PDB entry 8P30 | electron microscopy, 3.29 A resolution | chains A and C of the 4 polymer chains in the assembly

# Chain A
Name: Processed angiotensin-converting enzyme 2
From: Homo sapiens
UniProtKB: Q9BYF1 (ACE2_HUMAN); the construct has insertions or renumbered stretches relative to UniProt, so the offset changes along the chain: -6 to 10 = UniProt 1-17; 18-805 = UniProt 18-805
Sequence (812 residues; each row starts with the number of its first residue; numbers below 1 keep their minus sign (Met-6 is residue -6)):
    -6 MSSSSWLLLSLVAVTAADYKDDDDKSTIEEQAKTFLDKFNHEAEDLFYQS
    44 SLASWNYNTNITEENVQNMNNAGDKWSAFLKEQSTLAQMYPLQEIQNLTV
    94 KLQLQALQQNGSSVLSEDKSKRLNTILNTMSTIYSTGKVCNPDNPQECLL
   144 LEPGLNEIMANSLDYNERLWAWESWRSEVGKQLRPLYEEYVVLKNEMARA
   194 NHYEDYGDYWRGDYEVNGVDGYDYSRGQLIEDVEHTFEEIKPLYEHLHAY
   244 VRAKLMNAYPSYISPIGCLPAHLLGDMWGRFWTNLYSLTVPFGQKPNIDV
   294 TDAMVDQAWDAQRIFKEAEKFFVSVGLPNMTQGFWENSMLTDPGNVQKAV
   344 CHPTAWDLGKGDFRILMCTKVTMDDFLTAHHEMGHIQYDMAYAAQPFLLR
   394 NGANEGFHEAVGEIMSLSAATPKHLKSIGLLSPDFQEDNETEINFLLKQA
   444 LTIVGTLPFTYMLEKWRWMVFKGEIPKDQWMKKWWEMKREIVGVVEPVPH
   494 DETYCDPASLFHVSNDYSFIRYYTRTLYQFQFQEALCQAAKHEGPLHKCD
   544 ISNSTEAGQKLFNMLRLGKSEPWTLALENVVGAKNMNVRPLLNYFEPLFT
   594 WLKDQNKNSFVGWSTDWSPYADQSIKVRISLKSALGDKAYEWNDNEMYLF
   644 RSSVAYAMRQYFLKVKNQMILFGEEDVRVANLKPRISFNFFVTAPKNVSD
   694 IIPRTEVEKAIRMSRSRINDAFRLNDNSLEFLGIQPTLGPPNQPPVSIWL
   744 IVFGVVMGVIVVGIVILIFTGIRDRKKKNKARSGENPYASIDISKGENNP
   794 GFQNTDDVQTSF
Disordered / not traced: -6 to 20, 769-805
Disulfide bonds: Cys133-Cys141, Cys344-Cys361, Cys530-Cys542
Covalently attached groups: N-acetylglucosamine (NAG) linked to Asn90, Asn103, Asn322, Asn432, Asn546; glycan linked to Asn690; 2-acetamido-2-deoxy-alpha-D-glucopyranose (NDG) linked to Thr730
Construct notes: insertion (11-17); conflict Lys18 (Gln in Q9BYF1)
Bound ions: Zn2+: His374, His378, Glu402
Curated features (UniProtKB/Swiss-Prot):
  - region: Asp30 to Tyr41 (Interaction with SARS-CoV spike glycoprotein), Met82 to Pro84 (Interaction with SARS-CoV spike glycoprotein), Lys353 to Arg357 (Interaction with SARS-CoV spike glycoprotein), Arg652 to Lys659 (Essential for cleavage by ADAM17), Arg697 to Arg716 (Essential for cleavage by TMPRSS11D and TMPRSS2)
  - motif: Glu778 to Ile786 (LIR), Tyr781 to Asp785 (SH2-binding), Tyr781 to Ile784 (Endocytic sorting signal), Asn792 to Phe795 (PTB), Thr803 to Phe805 (PDZ-binding)
  - active site: Glu375 (Proton acceptor), His505 (Proton donor)
  - binding site (chloride): Arg169, Trp477, Lys481
  - binding site (substrate): Arg273, His345, Pro346, Tyr515
  - binding site (Zn(2+)): His374, His378, Glu402
  - modified residue: Tyr781 (Phosphotyrosine), Ser783 (Phosphoserine)
  - glycosylation (N-linked (GlcNAc...) asparagine): Asn53, Asn90, Asn103, Asn322, Asn432, Asn546, Asn690
  - cross-link: Lys788 (Glycyl lysine isopeptide (Lys-Gly) (interchain with G-Cter in ubiquitin))
What the authors report for this chain:
  - post-translational modification sites: Asn690

# Chain C
Name: Sodium- and chloride-dependent transporter XTRP3
From: Homo sapiens
UniProtKB: Q9NP91 (S6A20_HUMAN); numbering as in UniProt (aligned over 1-592)
Sequence (641 residues; numbered 1 to 641; the number before each row is that of its first residue):
     1 MEKARPLWANSLQFVFACISYAVGLGNVWRFPYLCQMYGGGSFLVPYIIM
    51 LIVEGMPLLYLELAVGQRMRQGSIGAWRTISPYLSGVGVASVVVSFFLSM
   101 YYNVINAWAFWYLFHSFQDPLPWSVCPLNGNHTGYDEECEKASSTQYFWY
   151 RKTLNISPSLQENGGVQWEPALCLLLAWLVVYLCILRGTESTGKVVYFTA
   201 SLPYCVLIIYLIRGLTLHGATNGLMYMFTPKIEQLANPKAWINAATQIFF
   251 SLGLGFGSLIAFASYNEPSNNCQKHAIIVSLINSFTSIFASIVTFSIYGF
   301 KATFNYENCLKKVSLLLTNTFDLEDGFLTASNLEQVKGYLASAYPSKYSE
   351 MFPQIKNCSLESELDTAVQGTGLAFIVYTEAIKNMEVSQLWSVLYFFMLL
   401 MLGIGSMLGNTAAILTPLTDSKIISSHLPKEAISGLVCLVNCAIGMVFTM
   451 EAGNYWFDIFNDYAATLSLLLIVLVETIAVCYVYGLRRFESDLKAMTGRA
   501 VSWYWKVMWAGVSPLLIVSLFVFYLSDYILTGTLKYQAWDASQGQLVTKD
   551 YPAYALAVIGLLVASSTMCIPLAALGTFVQRRLKRGDADPVAAENLYFQS
   601 HHHHHHHHHHGSAWSHPQFEKGGGSGGGSGGSAWSHPQFEK
Disordered / not traced: 1-9, 583-641
Disulfide bonds: Cys126-Cys139, Cys309-Cys358
Covalently attached groups: N-acetylglucosamine (NAG) linked to Asn131, Asn357
Construct notes: expression tag (593-641)
Residues lining bound ligands: (2S)-piperidine-2-carboxylic acid (YCP): Tyr21, Ala22, Val23, Gly24, Leu25, Gly26, Asn27, Leu98, Tyr102, Phe250, Ser251, Gly253, Phe256, Ser406, Asn410
Curated features (UniProtKB/Swiss-Prot):
  - glycosylation (N-linked (GlcNAc...) asparagine): Asn131, Asn357
  - natural variant: Thr199 (T199M: Common variant that contributes to hyperglycinuria and iminoglycinuria in patients carrying variants in SLC36A2, SLC6A19 or SLC6A18)
What the authors report for this chain:
  - post-translational modification sites: Asn131, Asn357
  - specificity-determining residues: Gly253, Asn410
  - specificity-determining residues: Tyr21, Ala22, Ser406 (proposed by the authors, not directly observed)
  - mutagenesis - V196F: decreased catalytic activity

# Chain A / chain C interface
Residue-residue contacts - 43 pairs, chain A then chain C:
  Arg621(A) - Asn319(C)
  Ser623(A) - Asp325(C)
  Leu624(A) - Asp325(C)  hydrogen bond (backbone-side chain)
  Lys625(A) - Asp325(C)  hydrogen bond (backbone-side chain)
  Ser626(A) - Asp325(C)  hydrogen bond (backbone-side chain)
  Lys676(A) - Asp322(C)  salt bridge
  Pro677(A) - Glu324(C)
  Arg678(A) - Thr318(C)
  Arg678(A) - Asn319(C)  hydrogen bond
  Arg678(A) - Leu323(C)
  Ser680(A) - Asp322(C)
  Pro729(A) - Thr133(C)  hydrogen bond (backbone-side chain)
  Thr730(A) - His132(C)
  Leu731(A) - Leu128(C)  hydrophobic
  Leu731(A) - His132(C)  hydrogen bond (backbone-backbone)
  Leu731(A) - Thr133(C)
  Leu731(A) - Gly134(C)
  Gly732(A) - Leu128(C)
  Gly732(A) - His132(C)
  Pro733(A) - His132(C)
  Ile741(A) - Phe117(C)
  Ile741(A) - Gln118(C)
  Trp742(A) - Trp111(C)  hydrophobic
  Trp742(A) - Phe114(C)
  Trp742(A) - His115(C)
  Trp742(A) - Glu169(C)
  Val745(A) - Phe114(C)  hydrophobic
  Val745(A) - Phe117(C)  hydrophobic
  Phe746(A) - Phe114(C)  hydrophobic
  Phe746(A) - Leu172(C)
  Phe746(A) - Leu176(C)  hydrophobic
  Val749(A) - Leu176(C)  hydrophobic
  Met750(A) - Leu176(C)  hydrophobic
  Ile753(A) - Leu179(C)  hydrophobic
  Ile753(A) - Val180(C)  hydrophobic
  Ile753(A) - Leu183(C)
  Val754(A) - Leu179(C)  hydrophobic
  Gly756(A) - Leu183(C)
  Ile757(A) - Leu179(C)
  Ile757(A) - Leu183(C)  hydrophobic
  Leu760(A) - Arg187(C)
  Ile761(A) - Leu186(C)  hydrophobic
  Gly764(A) - Glu431(C)
Other interface residues (no listed pair), chain A (29 interface residues in all): Gln728, Pro734
Other interface residues (no listed pair), chain C (28 interface residues in all): Tyr135, Trp168, Cys173, Tyr182
The authors on this interface:
  - interface residues, chain C: Leu183(C), Leu186(C)

# Overview
The interface between chain A and chain C involves 29 residues on one side and 28 on the other, with 6
hydrogen bonds and 1 salt bridge. Polar contacts include Lys676(A)-Asp322(C), Leu624(A)-Asp325(C) and
Lys625(A)-Asp325(C). Bound to chain C: (2S)-piperidine-2-carboxylic acid. The paper reports that V196F of
chain C reduces catalytic activity; interface residues Leu183(C) and Leu186(C).
Chain A is Processed angiotensin-converting enzyme 2 and chain C is Sodium- and chloride-dependent transporter
XTRP3, both from Homo sapiens; the structure, Structure of human SIT1:ACE2 complex (open PD conformation)
bound to L-pipecolate, was determined by electron microscopy together with 8P2W, 8P2X, 8P2Y, 8P2Z and 8P31
from the same study.
